Entry 8K4Z (X-ray diffraction, 1.70 A resolution); this record covers chains A and B.

[Chain A]
Name: Matrilysin
Organism: Homo sapiens
Notes: EC 3.4.24.23
UniProtKB: P09237 (MMP7_HUMAN); residue numbers follow UniProt; this construct covers 95-267
Sequence (175 residues; numbered 93 to 267; the number before each row is that of its first residue):
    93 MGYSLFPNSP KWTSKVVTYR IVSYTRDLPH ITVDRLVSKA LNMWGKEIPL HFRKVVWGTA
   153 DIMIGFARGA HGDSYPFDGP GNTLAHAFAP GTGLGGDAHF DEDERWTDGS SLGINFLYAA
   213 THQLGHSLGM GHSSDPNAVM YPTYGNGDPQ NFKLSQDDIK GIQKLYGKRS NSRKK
Disordered / not traced: 93, 237-240, 262-267
Construct notes: initiating methionine (93); expression tag (94); engineered mutation Gln-215 (Glu in P09237)
Bound ions: Ca2+ site 1: Asp-153, Gly-185, Gly-187, Asp-189; Zn2+ site 1: His-163, Asp-165, His-178, His-191; Ca2+ site 2: Asp-170, Gly-171, Gly-173, Thr-175, Asp-193, Glu-196; Zn2+ site 2: His-214, His-218, His-224 (shared with GGL_2(B) of chain B)
Curated features (UniProtKB/Swiss-Prot):
  - binding site (Ca(2+)): Asp-153, Asp-170, Gly-171, Gly-173, Thr-175, Gly-185, Gly-187, Asp-189, Asp-193, Glu-196
  - binding site (Zn(2+)): His-163, Asp-165, His-178, His-191, His-214, His-218, His-224

[Chain B]
Name: Inhibitor
Sequence (6 residues; numbered 1 to 6; the number before each row is that of its first residue):
     1 XXGXXX
Modified / non-standard residues: 7SF (4-chloranyl-3-(trifluoromethyl)benzenesulfonic acid) at position 1, GGL (gamma-L-glutamic acid) at position 2, N9P (3-pyridin-4-yl-L-alanine) at position 4, TBG (3-methyl-L-valine) at position 5, PAB (4-aminobenzoic acid) at position 6
Bound ions: Zn2+: GGL_2 (shared with His-214(A), His-218(A), His-224(A) of chain A)

[How chain A and chain B interact]
Residue-residue contacts - 32 pairs, chain A then chain B:
  Phe-98(A) / Gly-3(B)
  Phe-98(A) / N9P_4(B)
  Phe-98(A) / TBG_5(B)
  Tyr-167(A) / N9P_4(B)
  Thr-175(A) / 7SF_1(B)
  Leu-176(A) / 7SF_1(B)
  Ala-177(A) / 7SF_1(B)
  Ala-177(A) / GGL_2(B)  hydrogen bond (backbone-backbone)
  His-178(A) / GGL_2(B)
  His-178(A) / N9P_4(B)
  Ala-179(A) / GGL_2(B)
  Ala-179(A) / Gly-3(B)
  Ala-179(A) / N9P_4(B)  hydrogen bond (backbone-backbone)
  Phe-180(A) / N9P_4(B)
  Phe-180(A) / TBG_5(B)
  Phe-180(A) / PAB_6(B)
  Ala-181(A) / N9P_4(B)  hydrogen bond (backbone-backbone)
  Thr-184(A) / PAB_6(B)
  Gly-185(A) / PAB_6(B)
  Leu-186(A) / PAB_6(B)
  Gly-187(A) / PAB_6(B)
  Tyr-210(A) / 7SF_1(B)
  Ala-211(A) / 7SF_1(B)
  His-214(A) / 7SF_1(B)
  His-214(A) / GGL_2(B)  hydrogen bond (side chain-backbone)
  Gln-215(A) / 7SF_1(B)
  Gln-215(A) / GGL_2(B)  hydrogen bond (side chain-backbone)
  His-218(A) / GGL_2(B)
  His-218(A) / Gly-3(B)
  His-224(A) / GGL_2(B)  hydrogen bond (side chain-backbone)
  Pro-234(A) / 7SF_1(B)
  Tyr-236(A) / 7SF_1(B)
Other interface residues (no listed pair), chain A (24 interface residues in all): Trp-198, Ile-206, Thr-235

[Summary]
Chain A and chain B form an interface of 24 and 6 residues respectively, with 6 hydrogen bonds. Among the
polar pairs are His-214(A)/GGL_2(B), Gln-215(A)/GGL_2(B) and His-224(A)/GGL_2(B). UniProt lists 10
Ca2+-binding residues and 7 Zn2+-binding residues on chain A.
Here chain A is Matrilysin (Homo sapiens) and chain B is Inhibitor. Entry 8K4Z (Crystal structure of human
MMP-7 in complex with inhibitor) was determined by X-ray diffraction.
